Entry 1K6E (X-ray diffraction, 1.85 A resolution); this record covers chain A.

[Chain A]
Protein: Haloalkane dehalogenase
From: Sphingomonas paucimobilis
Notes: EC 3.8.1.5
UniProtKB: P51698 (LINB_PSEPA); numbering as in UniProt (aligned over 2-296)
Amino-acid sequence (295 residues; numbered 2 to 296; the number before each row is that of its first residue):
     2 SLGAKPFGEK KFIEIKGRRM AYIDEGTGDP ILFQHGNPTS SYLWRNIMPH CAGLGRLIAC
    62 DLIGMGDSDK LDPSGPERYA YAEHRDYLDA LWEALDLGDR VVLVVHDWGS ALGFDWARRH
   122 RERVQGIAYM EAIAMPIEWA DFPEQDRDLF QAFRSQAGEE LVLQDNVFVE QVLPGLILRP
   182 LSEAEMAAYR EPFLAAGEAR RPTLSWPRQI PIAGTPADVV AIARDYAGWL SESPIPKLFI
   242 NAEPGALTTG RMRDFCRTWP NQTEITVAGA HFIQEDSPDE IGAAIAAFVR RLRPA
Residues lining bound ligands: 1-bromopropane-2-ol / s-1,2-propanediol: Asp-108, Trp-109, Phe-143, Pro-144, Phe-151, Phe-169, Val-173, Leu-177, Ile-211, Ala-247, Leu-248, His-272, Phe-273
What the authors report for this chain:
  - binding site for bromide ion: Asn-38, Trp-109, Trp-207, Pro-208, Ile-211
  - binding site for s-1,2-propanediol: Asp-108, Trp-109, His-272
  - conformationally variable residues (helix shift, loop rearrangement): Met-136 to Gln-157, Pro-212 to Thr-216
  - catalytic residues: Asn-38, Trp-109 (citing earlier work)

[Overview]
Bound to chain A: 1-bromopropane-2-ol / s-1,2-propanediol. The paper reports catalytic residues Asn-38 and
Trp-109; a binding site for bromide ion at Asn-38, Trp-109 and Trp-207 among others.
Chain A is Haloalkane dehalogenase (Sphingomonas paucimobilis); the structure, Complex of hydrolytic
haloalkane dehalogenase linb from sphingomonas paucimobilis UT26 with 1,2-propanediol (product of
dehalogenation of ..., was determined by X-ray diffraction, deposited together with 1K5P, 1K63, 1IZ7 and 1IZ8.
